Entry 6CRR (electron microscopy, 3.24 A resolution); this record covers chains A and D of the 4 polymer chains in the assembly.

[Chain A]
Name: viral protein 1
Organism: Enterovirus D68
Reference sequence: A0A097BW12 (A0A097BW12_9ENTO); residues 1-297 here correspond to UniProt positions 565-861 (UniProt number = residue number + 564)
Amino-acid sequence (297 residues; row label = number of the first residue in the row):
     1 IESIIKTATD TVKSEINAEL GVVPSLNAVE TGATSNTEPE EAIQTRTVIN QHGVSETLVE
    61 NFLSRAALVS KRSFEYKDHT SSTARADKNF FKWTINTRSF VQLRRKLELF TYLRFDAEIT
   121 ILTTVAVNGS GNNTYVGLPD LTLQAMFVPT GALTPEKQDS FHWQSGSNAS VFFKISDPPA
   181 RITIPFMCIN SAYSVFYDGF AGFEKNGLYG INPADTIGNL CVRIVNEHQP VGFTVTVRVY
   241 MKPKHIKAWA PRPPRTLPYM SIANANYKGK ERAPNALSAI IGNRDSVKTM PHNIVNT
Disordered / not traced: 129-136, 297

[Chain D]
Name: viral protein 4
Organism: enterovirus D68
Reference sequence: A0A191Z5D5 (A0A191Z5D5_9ENTO); residues 1-68 here correspond to UniProt positions 2-69 (UniProt number = residue number + 1)
Amino-acid sequence (68 residues; numbered 1 to 68; the number before each row is that of its first residue):
     1 GAQVTRQQTG THENANIATN GSHITYNQIN FYKDSYAASA SKQDFSQDPS KFTEPVVEGL
    61 KAGAPVLK
Disordered / not traced: 1-27, 58-68

[Chain A / chain D interface]
Contacting residue pairs (40):
  Ile1(A) - Asp48(D)  hydrogen bond (backbone-side chain)
  Ile1(A) - Ser50(D)  hydrogen bond (backbone-side chain)
  Glu2(A) - Ser46(D)
  Glu2(A) - Gln47(D)
  Glu2(A) - Asp48(D)
  Ser3(A) - Ser46(D)
  Ser3(A) - Gln47(D)  hydrogen bond (backbone-backbone)
  Ile4(A) - Phe45(D)
  Ile4(A) - Ser46(D)
  Ile5(A) - Phe45(D)  hydrogen bond (backbone-backbone)
  Ile5(A) - Gln47(D)
  Lys6(A) - Phe45(D)
  Thr31(A) - Val56(D)
  Ala33(A) - Thr53(D)
  Ala33(A) - Glu54(D)
  Ala33(A) - Pro55(D)
  Ala33(A) - Val56(D)  hydrophobic
  Thr34(A) - Thr53(D)  hydrogen bond (backbone-backbone)
  Thr34(A) - Glu54(D)
  Asn36(A) - Glu54(D)
  Ser55(A) - Phe45(D)
  Leu58(A) - Asp44(D)
  Leu58(A) - Phe45(D)  hydrophobic
  Glu60(A) - Ala40(D)
  Glu60(A) - Ser41(D)
  Glu60(A) - Lys42(D)
  Asn61(A) - Lys42(D)
  Ser64(A) - Lys42(D)
  Asp116(A) - Tyr36(D)
  Thr183(A) - Tyr36(D)
  Pro185(A) - Tyr36(D)  hydrophobic
  Lys242(A) - Ala40(D)
  Lys244(A) - Tyr36(D)
  Lys244(A) - Ala37(D)
  Lys244(A) - Ala38(D)  hydrogen bond (side chain-backbone)
  His245(A) - Ser35(D)
  His245(A) - Tyr36(D)
  His245(A) - Ala38(D)
  His245(A) - Ser39(D)  hydrogen bond (side chain-backbone)
  Pro251(A) - Phe52(D)
Also at the interface, not in a pair above, chain A (23 interface residues in all): Gly32

[Summary]
Chain A and chain D form an interface of 23 and 19 residues respectively, with 7 hydrogen bonds. Among the
polar pairs are Ile1(A)-Asp48(D), Ile1(A)-Ser50(D) and Lys244(A)-Ala38(D).
Chain A is viral protein 1 (Enterovirus D68) and chain D is viral protein 4 (enterovirus D68); the structure,
CryoEM structure of human enterovirus D68 full native virion (pH 7.2 and 4 degrees Celsius), was determined by
electron microscopy, deposited together with 6CRP, 6CRS, 6CRU, 6CS3, 6CS4, 6CS5 and 5 further entries.
